PDB entry 8TRG | electron microscopy, 2.93 A resolution | chains E and F of the 11 polymer chains in the assembly

Chain E (and F):
Molecule: Protein RecA
Source organism: Escherichia coli
Notes: chain F of this document is another copy of the same molecule, construct and numbering; everything in this record applies to it too
UniProt: P0A7G6 (RECA_ECOLI); residues 0-352 here correspond to UniProt positions 1-353 (UniProt number = residue number + 1)
Sequence (379 residues; row label = number of the first residue in the row; numbers below 1 keep their minus sign (Met-26 is residue -26)):
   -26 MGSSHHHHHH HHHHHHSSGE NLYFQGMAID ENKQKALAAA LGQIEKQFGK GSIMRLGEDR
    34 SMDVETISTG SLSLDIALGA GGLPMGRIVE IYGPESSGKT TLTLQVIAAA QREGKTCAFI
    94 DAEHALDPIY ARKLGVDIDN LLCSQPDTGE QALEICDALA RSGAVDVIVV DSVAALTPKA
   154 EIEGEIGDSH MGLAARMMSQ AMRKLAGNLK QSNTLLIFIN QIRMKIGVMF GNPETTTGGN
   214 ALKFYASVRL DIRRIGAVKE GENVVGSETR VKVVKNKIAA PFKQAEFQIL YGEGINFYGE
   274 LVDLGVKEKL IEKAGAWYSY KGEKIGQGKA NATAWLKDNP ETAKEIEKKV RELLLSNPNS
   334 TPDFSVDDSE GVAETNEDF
Not modelled in the structure: -26 to 2, 328-352
Differences from the reference sequence: expression tag (-26 to -1)
Curated features (UniProtKB/Swiss-Prot):
  - binding site (ATP): Gly66 to Thr73
Metal / ion sites: Mg2+: Thr73 (together with ATP-gamma-S)
Small-molecule neighbours:
  - ATP-gamma-S (AGS; phosphothiophosphoric acid-adenylate ester), molecule 1: Pro67, Glu68, Ser69, Ser70, Gly71, Lys72, Thr73, Thr74, Glu96, Asp100, Tyr103, Tyr264
  - ATP-gamma-S (AGS), molecule 2: Phe217, Lys248, Asn249, Lys250, Ile251, Ala252, Ala253, Pro254

Chain E / chain F interface:
Pairs across the interface - 61 pairs, chain E then chain F:
  Lys6(E) - Gly136(F)
  Lys6(E) - Ala137(F)
  Ala9(E) - Ser135(F)
  Ala13(E) - Ser135(F)
  Ile17(E) - Ala131(F)  hydrophobic
  Phe21(E) - Gln124(F)
  Phe21(E) - Glu127(F)
  Phe21(E) - Ile128(F)  hydrophobic
  Ser25(E) - Ser117(F)  hydrogen bond (backbone-side chain)
  Ile26(E) - Cys116(F)
  Met27(E) - Leu114(F)
  Met27(E) - Cys116(F)  hydrogen bond (backbone-backbone)
  Arg28(E) - Asp112(F)
  Arg28(E) - Leu114(F)
  Arg28(E) - Leu115(F)
  Leu29(E) - Leu99(F)  hydrophobic
  Leu29(E) - Ile111(F)  hydrogen bond (backbone-backbone)
  Leu29(E) - Leu114(F)  hydrogen bond (backbone-backbone)
  Leu29(E) - Cys116(F)  hydrophobic
  Gly30(E) - Ile111(F)  hydrogen bond (backbone-backbone)
  Gly30(E) - Asp112(F)
  Met35(E) - Pro101(F)
  Met35(E) - Gln118(F)
  Arg60(E) - Leu99(F)
  Leu126(E) - Ile159(F)  hydrophobic
  Glu127(E) - Glu158(F)
  Glu127(E) - Ile159(F)  hydrogen bond (side chain-backbone)
  Met164(E) - Ile199(F)  hydrophobic
  Gly165(E) - Ile199(F)
  Gln173(E) - Glu154(F)
  Gln173(E) - Glu158(F)  hydrogen bond (side chain-backbone)
  Gln173(E) - Ile159(F)
  Gln173(E) - Asp161(F)  hydrogen bond (side chain-backbone)
  Arg176(E) - Ala147(F)
  Arg176(E) - Thr150(F)
  Arg176(E) - Glu154(F)  salt bridge
  Lys177(E) - Glu154(F)
  Lys177(E) - Ile155(F)
  Lys177(E) - Gly157(F)  hydrogen bond (side chain-backbone)
  Lys177(E) - Glu158(F)
  Lys177(E) - Ile159(F)
  Gly180(E) - His97(F)
  Lys183(E) - His97(F)
  Lys183(E) - Gln118(F)
  Asn213(E) - Arg196(F)
  Ala214(E) - Arg196(F)
  Lys216(E) - Glu68(F)  salt bridge
  Phe217(E) - Gly66(F)
  Phe217(E) - Pro67(F)
  Phe217(E) - Glu68(F)
  Phe217(E) - Lys72(F)
  Phe217(E) - Gln194(F)
  Phe217(E) - Ile195(F)
  Phe217(E) - Arg196(F)
  Tyr218(E) - Ala147(F)
  Tyr218(E) - Ala148(F)
  Lys248(E) - Ser69(F)
  Lys250(E) - Ala98(F)
  Phe255(E) - Arg227(F)
  Phe255(E) - Val237(F)  hydrophobic
  Phe255(E) - Tyr264(F)
Other interface residues (no listed pair), chain E (41 interface residues in all): Leu10, Leu14, Gln20, Asp36, Val37, Glu123, Met170, Ser172, Ala174, Ala179, Pro254
Other interface residues (no listed pair), chain F (46 interface residues in all): Glu96, Asp100, Asn113, Leu132, Leu149, Gly160, His163

Summary:
The interface between chain E and chain F involves 41 residues on one side and 46 on the other, with 9
hydrogen bonds and 2 salt bridges. Polar contacts include Arg176(E)-Glu154(F), Lys216(E)-Glu68(F) and
Ser25(E)-Ser117(F). Chain E binds ATP-gamma-S.
Both chains are Protein RecA (Escherichia coli). Entry 8TRG (Structure of full-length LexA bound to a RecA
filament) was determined by electron microscopy.
